6HW8 - chains B and C of the 28 polymer chains in the assembly; structure by X-ray diffraction, 2.80 A resolution.

Chain B:
Protein: Proteasome subunit alpha type-3
From: Saccharomyces cerevisiae (strain ATCC 204508 / S288c)
Notes: EC 3.4.25.1
UniProt: P23638 (PSA3_YEAST); residues 0-257 here correspond to UniProt positions 1-258 (UniProt number = residue number + 1)
Amino-acid sequence (258 residues; numbered 0 to 257; the number before each row is that of its first residue; numbering starts at 0):
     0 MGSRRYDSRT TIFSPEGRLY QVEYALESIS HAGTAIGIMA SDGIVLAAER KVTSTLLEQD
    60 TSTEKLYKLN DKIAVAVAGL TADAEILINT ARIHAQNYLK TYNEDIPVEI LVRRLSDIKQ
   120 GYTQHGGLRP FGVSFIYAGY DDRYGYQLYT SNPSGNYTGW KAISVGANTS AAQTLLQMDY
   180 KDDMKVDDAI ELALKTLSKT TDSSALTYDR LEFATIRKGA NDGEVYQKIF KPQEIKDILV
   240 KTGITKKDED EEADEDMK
Unresolved in the structure: 0, 245-257
Curated features (UniProtKB/Swiss-Prot):
  - cross-link (Glycyl lysine isopeptide (Lys-Gly)): Lys99 (interchain with G-Cter in ubiquitin), Lys198 (interchain with G-Cter in ubiquitin), Lys230 (interchain with G-Cter in ubiquitin)

Chain C:
Protein: Proteasome subunit alpha type-4
From: Saccharomyces cerevisiae (strain ATCC 204508 / S288c)
Notes: EC 3.4.25.1
UniProt: P40303 (PSA4_YEAST); residues -1 to 252 here correspond to UniProt positions 1-254 (UniProt number = residue number + 2)
Amino-acid sequence (254 residues; each row starts with the number of its first residue; numbers below 1 keep their minus sign (Met-1 is residue -1)):
    -1 MSGYDRALSI FSPDGHIFQV EYALEAVKRG TCAVGVKGKN CVVLGCERRS TLKLQDTRIT
    59 PSKVSKIDSH VVLSFSGLNA DSRILIEKAR VEAQSHRLTL EDPVTVEYLT RYVAGVQQRY
   119 TQSGGVRPFG VSTLIAGFDP RDDEPKLYQT EPSGIYSSWS AQTIGRNSKT VREFLEKNYD
   179 RKEPPATVEE CVKLTVRSLL EVVQTGAKNI EITVVKPDSD IVALSSEEIN QYVTQIEQEK
   239 QEQQEQDKKK KSNH
Unresolved in the structure: -1 to 0, 241-252
Curated features (UniProtKB/Swiss-Prot):
  - modified residue: Thr58 (Phosphothreonine)

Interface between chain B and chain C:
Pairs across the interface (76; chain B residue first):
  Arg3(B) with Arg4(C)
  Asp6(B) with Tyr2(C), hydrogen bond; Arg4(C), salt bridge
  Arg8(B) with Arg4(C)
  Thr10(B) with Leu6(C); Arg125(C)
  Ile11(B) with Leu6(C), hydrophobic; Gln17(C)
  Phe12(B) with Gln17(C), hydrogen bond (backbone-side chain); Tyr20(C), hydrophobic; Ala21(C), hydrophobic; Leu76(C), hydrophobic; Arg125(C); Pro126(C); Gly128(C)
  Ser13(B) with Tyr20(C)
  Pro14(B) with Tyr20(C), hydrophobic; Glu23(C)
  Glu15(B) with Glu23(C); Arg27(C), hydrogen bond (backbone-side chain)
  Gly16(B) with Tyr20(C); Glu23(C); Ala24(C); Arg27(C), hydrogen bond (backbone-side chain)
  Arg17(B) with Arg27(C)
  Leu18(B) with Arg125(C)
  Met38(B) with Asp54(C); Arg56(C)
  Arg112(B) with Arg81(C)
  Ser115(B) with Arg81(C), hydrogen bond (backbone-side chain)
  Asp116(B) with Arg81(C), salt bridge; Ile82(C)
  Gln119(B) with Ala78(C); Asp79(C); Ile82(C)
  Thr122(B) with Arg125(C), hydrogen bond (backbone-side chain)
  Gln123(B) with Tyr118(C); Gly123(C); Val124(C); Arg125(C), hydrogen bond (backbone-backbone); Pro126(C); Phe127(C)
  His124(B) with Gly123(C); Val124(C)
  Gly125(B) with Tyr2(C); Gly123(C)
  Gly126(B) with Tyr2(C)
  Tyr143(B) with Arg56(C), hydrogen bond (backbone-side chain); Ile57(C), hydrophobic
  Tyr145(B) with Arg56(C), hydrogen bond (backbone-side chain)
  Gln146(B) with Ile57(C)
  Leu147(B) with Ile57(C)
  Tyr148(B) with Ile57(C)
  Ser153(B) with Ala78(C)
  Gly154(B) with Ala78(C); Arg81(C), hydrogen bond (backbone-side chain)
  Asn155(B) with Asn77(C); Ala78(C)
  Tyr156(B) with Pro59(C), hydrophobic; Arg81(C)
  Gly158(B) with Gln53(C); Asp54(C), hydrogen bond (backbone-backbone); Ile57(C); Thr58(C), hydrogen bond (backbone-side chain)
  Trp159(B) with Lys51(C); Leu52(C); Gln53(C); Asp54(C)
  Lys160(B) with Leu52(C), hydrogen bond (backbone-backbone); Gln53(C); Asp54(C)
  Ala161(B) with Leu52(C)
  Gln172(B) with Lys51(C)
  Leu175(B) with Leu52(C)
  Gln176(B) with Lys51(C); Leu52(C)
Also at the interface, not in a pair above, chain B (41 interface residues in all): Glu108, Thr157, Tyr179
Also at the interface, not in a pair above, chain C (31 interface residues in all): Leu50

In short:
41 residues of chain B and 31 residues of chain C are in contact, with 13 hydrogen bonds and 2 salt bridges.
Polar contacts include Asp6(B)-Arg4(C), Asp116(B)-Arg81(C) and Asp6(B)-Tyr2(C).
Chain B is Proteasome subunit alpha type-3 and chain C is Proteasome subunit alpha type-4, both from
Saccharomyces cerevisiae (strain ATCC 204508 / S288c); the structure, Yeast 20S proteasome in complex with 39,
was determined by X-ray diffraction (same publication as 6HTB, 6HTC, 6HTD, 6HTP, 6HTR, 6HUB and 30 further
entries).
